4QWR - chains L and M of the 28 polymer chains in the assembly; structure by X-ray diffraction, 2.90 A resolution.

[Chain L]
Molecule: Proteasome subunit beta type-6
Source organism: Saccharomyces cerevisiae
Notes: EC 3.4.25.1
Reference sequence: P23724 (PSB6_YEAST); residues 1-222 here correspond to UniProt positions 20-241 (UniProt number = residue number + 19)
Amino-acid sequence (222 residues; each row starts with the number of its first residue):
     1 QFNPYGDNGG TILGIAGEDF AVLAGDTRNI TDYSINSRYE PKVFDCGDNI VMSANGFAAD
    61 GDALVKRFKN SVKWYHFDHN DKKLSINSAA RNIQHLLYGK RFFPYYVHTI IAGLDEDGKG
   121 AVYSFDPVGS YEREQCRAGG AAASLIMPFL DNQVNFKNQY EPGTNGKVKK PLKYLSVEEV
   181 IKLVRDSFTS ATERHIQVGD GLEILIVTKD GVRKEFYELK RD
Bound ions: Mg2+: Asp222 (shared with 3 residues of chain V)
Ligand contacts: CARFILZOMIB, bound form (3BV; N-{(2S)-2-[(morpholin-4-ylacetyl)amino]-4-phenylbutanoyl}-L-leucyl-N-[(2R,3S,4S)-1,3-dihydroxy-2,6-dimethylheptan-4-yl]-L-phenylalaninamide): Arg101, Pro104, His108, Asp126, Pro127, Val128, Ser130

[Chain M]
Molecule: Proteasome subunit beta type-7
Source organism: Saccharomyces cerevisiae
Notes: EC 3.4.25.1
Reference sequence: P30657 (PSB7_YEAST); residues -12 to 233 here correspond to UniProt positions 21-266 (UniProt number = residue number + 33)
Amino-acid sequence (246 residues; numbered -12 to 233; the number before each row is that of its first residue; numbers below 1 keep their minus sign (Thr-12 is residue -12)):
   -12 TQIANAGASP MVNTQQPIVT GTSVISMKYD NGVIIAADNL GSYGSLLRFN GVERLIPVGD
    48 NTVVGISGDI SDMQHIERLL KDLVTENAYD NPLADAEEAL EPSYIFEYLA TVMYQRRSKM
   108 NPLWNAIIVA GVQSNGDQFL RYVNLLGVTY SSPTLATGFG AHMANPLLRK VVDRESDIPK
   168 TTVQVAEEAI VNAMRVLYYR DARSSRNFSL AIIDKNTGLT FKKNLQVENM KWDFAKDIKG
   228 YGTQKI
Disordered / not traced: -12 to 0

[Interface between chain L and chain M]
Pairs across the interface (39; chain L residue first):
  Gln1(L) - Thr1(M)  hydrogen bond
  Phe2(L) - Arg104(M)
  Phe2(L) - Pro109(M)  hydrophobic
  Phe2(L) - Trp111(M)  hydrophobic
  Phe2(L) - Leu132(M)  hydrophobic
  Asn3(L) - Leu133(M)
  Pro4(L) - Arg104(M)  hydrogen bond (backbone-side chain)
  Pro4(L) - Met107(M)  hydrophobic
  Pro4(L) - Leu133(M)
  Tyr5(L) - Arg104(M)
  Asn8(L) - Val135(M)
  Asn29(L) - Tyr137(M)
  Ser34(L) - His149(M)  hydrogen bond
  Ile35(L) - Arg156(M)  hydrogen bond (backbone-side chain)
  Asn36(L) - Tyr137(M)  hydrogen bond
  Asn36(L) - Ser139(M)
  Asn36(L) - Arg156(M)
  Ser37(L) - Ser138(M)  hydrogen bond (side chain-backbone)
  Glu40(L) - Arg128(M)  salt bridge
  Glu40(L) - Tyr137(M)
  Glu40(L) - Ser138(M)  hydrogen bond (side chain-backbone)
  Phe57(L) - Arg104(M)
  Phe57(L) - Leu133(M)
  Phe57(L) - Val135(M)  hydrophobic
  Ala59(L) - Tyr101(M)
  Ala59(L) - Leu133(M)
  Ala59(L) - Gly134(M)
  Ala59(L) - Val135(M)
  Asp60(L) - Tyr101(M)  hydrogen bond
  Asp60(L) - Arg104(M)  salt bridge
  Asp62(L) - Thr136(M)  hydrogen bond
  Ala63(L) - Tyr101(M)
  Lys66(L) - Glu94(M)  salt bridge
  Phe103(L) - Arg104(M)
  Phe103(L) - Ser105(M)
  Tyr105(L) - Tyr101(M)
  Glu218(L) - Arg161(M)  salt bridge
  Arg221(L) - Asp160(M)  salt bridge
  Arg221(L) - Arg161(M)
Also at the interface, not in a pair above, chain L (24 interface residues in all): Gly6, Tyr39
Also at the interface, not in a pair above, chain M (22 interface residues in all): Leu142

[Overview]
Chain L and chain M form an interface of 24 and 22 residues respectively, with 9 hydrogen bonds and 5 salt
bridges. Polar contacts include Glu40(L)-Arg128(M), Asp60(L)-Arg104(M) and Lys66(L)-Glu94(M). Bound to chain
L: CARFILZOMIB, bound form.
Chain L is Proteasome subunit beta type-6 and chain M is Proteasome subunit beta type-7, both from
Saccharomyces cerevisiae; the structure, yCP beta5-C52F mutant in complex with carfilzomib, was determined by
X-ray diffraction, deposited together with 4QUX, 4QUY, 4QV0, 4QV1, 4QV3, 4QV4 and 42 further entries.
